Entry 3GUT (X-ray diffraction, 3.59 A resolution); this record covers chains D and Y of the 6 polymer chains in the assembly.

[Chain D]
Protein: Nuclear factor NF-kappa-B p105 subunit
Organism: Homo sapiens
UniProt: P19838 (NFKB1_HUMAN); residues 339-650 here correspond to UniProt positions 41-352 (UniProt number = residue number - 298)
Sequence (312 residues; numbered 339 to 650; the number before each row is that of its first residue):
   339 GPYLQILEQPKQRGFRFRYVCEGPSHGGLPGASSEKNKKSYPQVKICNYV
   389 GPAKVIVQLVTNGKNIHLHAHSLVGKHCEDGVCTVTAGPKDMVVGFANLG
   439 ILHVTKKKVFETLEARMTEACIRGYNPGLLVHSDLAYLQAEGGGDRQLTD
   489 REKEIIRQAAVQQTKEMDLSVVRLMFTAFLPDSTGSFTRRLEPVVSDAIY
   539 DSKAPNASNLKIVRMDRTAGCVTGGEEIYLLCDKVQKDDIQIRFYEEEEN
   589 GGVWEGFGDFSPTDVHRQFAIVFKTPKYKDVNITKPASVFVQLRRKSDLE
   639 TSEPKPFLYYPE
From the paper describing this entry:
  - binding site for HIV-LTR Core Forward Strand: Arg-356, His-364
  - binding site for HIV-LTR Core Forward Strand: Arg-354
  - mutagenesis - E373DEL/K374DEL/N375DEL/K376DEL: unchanged expression

[Chain Y]
Molecule: HIV-LTR Core Reverse Strand
Organism: Human immunodeficiency virus
Sequence (26 nucleotides; each row starts with the number of its first residue):
     1 TTGGAAAGTCCCCAGCGGAAAGTCCC

[Interface between chain D and chain Y]
Residue-residue contacts - 19 pairs, chain D then chain Y:
  Tyr-357(D) / DA7(Y)  sugar contact
  Tyr-357(D) / DG8(Y)  hydrogen bond to the phosphate
  Tyr-357(D) / DT9(Y)  phosphate contact
  Cys-359(D) / DT9(Y)  hydrogen bond to the phosphate
  Cys-359(D) / DC10(Y)  phosphate contact
  Glu-360(D) / DT9(Y)  base contact
  Glu-360(D) / DC10(Y)  base contact
  Glu-360(D) / DC11(Y)  base contact
  His-364(D) / DC11(Y)  base contact
  His-441(D) / DG8(Y)  phosphate contact
  Thr-443(D) / DG8(Y)  phosphate contact
  Lys-444(D) / DG8(Y)  hydrogen bond to the phosphate
  Lys-541(D) / DG8(Y)  hydrogen bond to the base
  Lys-541(D) / DT9(Y)  hydrogen bond to the base
  Pro-543(D) / DA6(Y)  phosphate contact
  Lys-572(D) / DA6(Y)  salt bridge to the phosphate
  Gln-574(D) / DA6(Y)  hydrogen bond to the phosphate
  Lys-575(D) / DA5(Y)  salt bridge to the phosphate
  Gln-606(D) / DA5(Y)  hydrogen bond to the phosphate
Interface residues without a listed pair, chain D (14 interface residues in all): Arg-354
Interface residues without a listed pair, chain Y (8 interface residues in all): DG4

[In short]
The interface between chain D and chain Y involves 14 residues on one side and 8 on the other; the contacts
include 7 hydrogen bonds and 2 salt bridges. Among the polar pairs are Lys-541(D)/DG8(Y), Lys-541(D)/DT9(Y)
and Tyr-357(D)/DG8(Y). The paper reports a binding site for HIV-LTR Core Forward Strand at Arg-356(D),
His-364(D) and Arg-354(D); E373DEL/K374DEL/N375DEL/K376DEL of chain D leave expression unchanged.
Here chain D is Nuclear factor NF-kappa-B p105 subunit (Homo sapiens) and chain Y is HIV-LTR Core Reverse
Strand (Human immunodeficiency virus). Entry 3GUT (Crystal structure of a higher-order complex of p50:RelA
bound to the HIV-1 LTR) was determined by X-ray diffraction.
